5TR1 - chains A and H of the 6 polymer chains in the assembly; structure by electron microscopy, 3.95 A resolution.

[Chain A]
Name: Chloride channel protein
Source organism: Bos taurus
Reference sequence: E1B792 (E1B792_BOVIN); residue numbers follow UniProt; this construct covers 27-687
Sequence (671 residues; each row starts with the number of its first residue):
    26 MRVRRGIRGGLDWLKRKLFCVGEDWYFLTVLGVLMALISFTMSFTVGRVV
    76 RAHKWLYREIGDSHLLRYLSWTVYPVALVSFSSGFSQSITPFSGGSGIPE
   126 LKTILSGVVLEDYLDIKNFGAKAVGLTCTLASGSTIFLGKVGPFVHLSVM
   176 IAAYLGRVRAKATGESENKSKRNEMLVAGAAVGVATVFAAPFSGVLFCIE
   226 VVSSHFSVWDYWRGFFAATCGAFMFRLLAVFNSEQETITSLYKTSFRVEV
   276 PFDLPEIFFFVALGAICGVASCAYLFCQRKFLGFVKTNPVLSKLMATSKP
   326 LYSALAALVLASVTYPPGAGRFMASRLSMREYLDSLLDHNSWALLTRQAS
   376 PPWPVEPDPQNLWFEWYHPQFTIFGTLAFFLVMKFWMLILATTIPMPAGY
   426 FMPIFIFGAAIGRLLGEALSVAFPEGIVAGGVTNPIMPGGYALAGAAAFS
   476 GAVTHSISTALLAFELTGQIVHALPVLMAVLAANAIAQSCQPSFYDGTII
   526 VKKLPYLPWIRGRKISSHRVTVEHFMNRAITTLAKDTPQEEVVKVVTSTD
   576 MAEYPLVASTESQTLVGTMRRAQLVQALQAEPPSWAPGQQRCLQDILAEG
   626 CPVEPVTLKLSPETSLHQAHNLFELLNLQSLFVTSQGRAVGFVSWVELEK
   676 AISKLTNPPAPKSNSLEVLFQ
Disordered / not traced: 26-35, 186-192, 258-275, 454-458, 606-617, 684-696
Construct notes: initiating methionine (26); engineered mutation Gln-373 (Asn in E1B792); expression tag (688-696)
What the authors report for this chain:
  - conformationally variable residues (loop rearrangement): Gly-120, Ser-121

[Chain H]
Name: Monoclonal antibody, Fab fragment, heavy chain
Source organism: Mus musculus
Notes: antibody fragment or engineered binder
Sequence (113 residues; each row starts with the number of its first residue):
     1 DVQLQESGPGLVKPSQSLSLTCTVTGDSVTSDYAWSWIRQFPGKKLEWMG
    51 YITYSGNTIYNPSLKSRISITRDTSKNQFFLQLKSVIIEDTATYYCSRGV
   101 DYWGQGTSVTVSS
Disordered / not traced: 112-113
Disulfide bonds: Cys-22/Cys-96

[Chain A / chain H interface]
Contacting residue pairs (15; chain A residue first):
  Arg-372(A) with Asp-32(H), salt bridge; Tyr-33(H); Ala-34(H), hydrogen bond (backbone-backbone); Tyr-51(H), hydrogen bond; Thr-53(H)
  Gln-373(A) with Ala-34(H); Arg-98(H); Gly-99(H); Val-100(H), hydrogen bond (backbone-backbone); Asp-101(H)
  Ala-374(A) with Val-100(H), hydrophobic; Asp-101(H)
  Ser-375(A) with Tyr-33(H); Asp-101(H)
  Pro-449(A) with Ile-59(H), hydrophobic
Other interface residues (no listed pair), chain A (9 interface residues in all): Leu-369, Thr-371, Thr-397, Glu-450
Other interface residues (no listed pair), chain H (13 interface residues in all): Tyr-60, Pro-62, Lys-65

[In short]
The interface between chain A and chain H involves 9 residues on one side and 13 on the other; the contacts
include 3 hydrogen bonds and 1 salt bridge. Polar pairs include Arg-372(A)/Asp-32(H), Arg-372(A)/Tyr-51(H) and
Arg-372(A)/Ala-34(H). From the paper: conformational variability at Gly-120(A) and Ser-121(A).
Here chain A is Chloride channel protein (Bos taurus) and chain H is Monoclonal antibody, Fab fragment, heavy
chain (Mus musculus). Entry 5TR1 (Cryo-electron microscopy structure of a bovine CLC-K chloride channel,
alternate (class 2) conformation) was determined by electron microscopy together with 5TQQ from the same
study.
